8F2U - chains A and F of the 12 polymer chains in the assembly; structure by electron microscopy, 3.53 A resolution.

Chain A:
Protein: COMM domain-containing protein 1
Source organism: Homo sapiens
Reference sequence: Q8N668 (COMD1_HUMAN); numbering as in UniProt (aligned over 1-190)
Amino-acid sequence (190 residues; row label = number of the first residue in the row):
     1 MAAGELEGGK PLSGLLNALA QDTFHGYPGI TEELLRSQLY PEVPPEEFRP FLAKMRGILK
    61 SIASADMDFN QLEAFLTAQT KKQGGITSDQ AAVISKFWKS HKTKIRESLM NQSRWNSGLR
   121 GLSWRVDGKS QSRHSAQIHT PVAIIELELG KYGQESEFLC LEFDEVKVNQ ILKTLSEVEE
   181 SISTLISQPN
Unresolved in the structure: 188-190
Curated features (UniProtKB/Swiss-Prot):
  - binding site (Cu cation): H101, M110, H134
  - modified residue: A2 (N-acetylalanine)
  - mutagenesis: M110 (M110A: Reduces copper-induced fluorescence change), H134 (H134A: Reduces copper-induced fluorescence change)

Chain F:
Protein: COMM domain-containing protein 6
Source organism: Homo sapiens
Reference sequence: Q7Z4G1 (COMD6_HUMAN); numbering as in UniProt (aligned over 1-85)
Amino-acid sequence (85 residues; each row starts with the number of its first residue):
     1 MEASSEPPLD AKSDVTNQLV DFQWKLGMAV SSDTCRSLKY PYVAVMLKVA DHSGQVKTKC
    61 FEMTIPQFQN FYRQFKEIAA VIETV
Unresolved in the structure: 1-8
Curated features (UniProtKB/Swiss-Prot):
  - modified residue: M1 (N-acetylmethionine)
  - mutagenesis: W24 (W24A: Does not abolish homodimerization and interaction with COMMD1. Does not abolish repression of TNF-induced NFKB1 activation. Abolishes repression of TNF-induced NFKB1 activation ...), P41 (P41A: Does not abolish homodimerization and interaction with COMMD1. Does not abolish repression of TNF-induced NFKB1 activation. Abolishes repression of TNF-induced NFKB1 activation ...)

Chain A / chain F interface:
Pairs across the interface (48):
  A63(A) - C35(F)
  S64(A) - C35(F)  hydrogen bond (backbone-side chain)
  S64(A) - S37(F)  hydrogen bond (backbone-side chain)
  A65(A) - S37(F)
  S113(A) - Y40(F)
  N116(A) - E62(F)
  S117(A) - C60(F)
  S117(A) - F61(F)
  S117(A) - E62(F)  hydrogen bond (backbone-backbone)
  G118(A) - E62(F)
  L119(A) - E62(F)  hydrogen bond (backbone-backbone)
  L119(A) - M63(F)  hydrophobic
  L119(A) - Q67(F)  hydrogen bond (backbone-side chain)
  L122(A) - F71(F)  hydrophobic
  L122(A) - Q74(F)
  W124(A) - Q74(F)  hydrogen bond
  W124(A) - I78(F)  hydrophobic
  V126(A) - V81(F)  hydrophobic
  V126(A) - I82(F)  hydrophobic
  K129(A) - K12(F)
  I138(A) - K12(F)
  P141(A) - I82(F)  hydrophobic
  A143(A) - I78(F)  hydrophobic
  I145(A) - F75(F)  hydrophobic
  L149(A) - F61(F)  hydrophobic
  E157(A) - K59(F)  salt bridge
  C160(A) - T16(F)
  C160(A) - N17(F)  hydrogen bond (backbone-side chain)
  E162(A) - S13(F)
  E162(A) - D14(F)
  E162(A) - V15(F)  hydrogen bond (side chain-backbone)
  E162(A) - T16(F)
  E162(A) - N17(F)
  F163(A) - L19(F)  hydrophobic
  E165(A) - I82(F)
  K167(A) - Q18(F)
  K167(A) - L19(F)
  I171(A) - F75(F)  hydrophobic
  L172(A) - Y72(F)  hydrophobic
  T174(A) - F22(F)
  T174(A) - W24(F)
  L175(A) - F68(F)  hydrophobic
  L175(A) - Y72(F)  hydrophobic
  S176(A) - Y72(F)  hydrogen bond
  V178(A) - W24(F)
  V178(A) - F68(F)  hydrophobic
  E179(A) - Y72(F)
  I182(A) - L26(F)  hydrophobic
Interface residues without a listed pair, chain A (39 interface residues in all): M110, S132, V142, L147, L159, L161, V168, S181
Interface residues without a listed pair, chain F (36 interface residues in all): R36, L38, V43, L47, V49, K76, A79, E83

Summary:
Chain A and chain F form an interface of 39 and 36 residues respectively, with 9 hydrogen bonds and 1 salt
bridge. Polar pairs include E157(A)-K59(F), S64(A)-C35(F) and S64(A)-S37(F).
Chain A is COMM domain-containing protein 1 and chain F is COMM domain-containing protein 6, both from Homo
sapiens; the structure, Human CCC complex, was determined by electron microscopy (same publication as 8ESD,
8ESE and 8F2R).
